Entry 5TRM (X-ray diffraction, 2.90 A resolution); this record covers chains A and C of the 24 polymer chains in the assembly.

Chain A (and C):
Molecule: Histone acetyltransferase KAT2A
Source organism: Homo sapiens
Notes: EC 2.3.1.48; fragment: catalytic domain; chain C of this document is another copy of the same molecule, construct and numbering; everything in this record applies to it too
UniProt: Q92830 (KAT2A_HUMAN); residue numbers follow UniProt; this construct covers 497-662
Amino-acid sequence (168 residues; numbered 495 to 662; the number before each row is that of its first residue):
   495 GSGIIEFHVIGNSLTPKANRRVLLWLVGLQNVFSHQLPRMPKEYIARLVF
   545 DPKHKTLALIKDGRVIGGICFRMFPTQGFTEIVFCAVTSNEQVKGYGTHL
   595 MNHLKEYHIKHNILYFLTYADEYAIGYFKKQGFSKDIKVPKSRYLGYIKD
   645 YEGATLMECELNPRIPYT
Disordered / not traced: 495-497, 509-511 (chain C: 495-497, 507-512)
Differences from the reference sequence: expression tag (495-496)
Curated features (UniProtKB/Swiss-Prot):
  - region: Leu639 to Ala648 (Loop 3)
  - active site: Glu575 (Proton donor/acceptor)
  - binding site (acetyl-CoA): Cys579 to Val581, Gln586 to Thr592, Tyr617
  - binding site (succinyl-CoA): Cys579 to Val581, Gln586 to Thr592, Tyr617
  - modified residue: Lys549 (N6-acetyllysine)
  - mutagenesis: Lys549 (K549Q: Mimics acetylation; reduced ability to acetylate and inhibit PPARGC1A. Strongly reduced ability to acetylate and inhibit PPARGC1A; when associated with A-307 and A-735), Met567 (M567A: Reduced ability to acetylate and inhibit PPARGC1A), Glu575 (E575A: Catalytically dead mutant; abolished acyltransferase activity; when associated with A-615), Tyr601 (Y601F: Reduced ability to acetylate and inhibit PPARGC1A), Asp615 (D615A: Catalytically dead mutant; abolished acyltransferase activity; when associated with A-575), Tyr621 to Phe622 (Abolised protein acetyltransferase activity), Tyr645 (Y645A: Reduced histone succinylation without affecting histone acetylation. Reduced gene expression)
What the authors report for this chain:
  - mutagenesis - Y645A: unchanged catalytic activity on acetyl-CoA
  - mutagenesis - Y645A: decreased catalytic activity on histone H3 succinylation
  - mutagenesis - Y645A: decreased growth

How chain A and chain C interact:
Residue-residue contacts (29; chain A residue first):
  Thr570(A) with Tyr641(C), hydrogen bond (backbone-side chain)
  Gln571(A) with Tyr641(C)
  Gly572(A) with Gly640(C)
  Ile603(A) with Arg541(C)
  Asn606(A) with Asp545(C); Lys547(C); Arg566(C)
  Leu608(A) with Lys643(C)
  Tyr609(A) with Gly640(C); Asp644(C), hydrogen bond
  Lys632(A) with Leu639(C); Asp644(C), salt bridge
  Pro634(A) with Ser636(C)
  Arg637(A) with Ser636(C), hydrogen bond (side chain-backbone); Leu639(C), hydrogen bond (side chain-backbone); Gly640(C); Tyr641(C)
  Glu654(A) with Lys643(C), salt bridge; Asp644(C)
  Leu655(A) with Lys643(C), hydrogen bond (backbone-side chain)
  Asn656(A) with Tyr645(C)
  Pro657(A) with Tyr538(C); Arg541(C); Lys643(C); Tyr645(C)
  Arg658(A) with Met534(C); Pro535(C); Tyr538(C); Tyr645(C)
Also at the interface, not in a pair above, chain A (20 interface residues in all): Pro569, Glu600, Lys604, Val633, Ser636
Also at the interface, not in a pair above, chain C (16 interface residues in all): His548, Gln571

Summary:
Chain A and chain C form an interface of 20 and 16 residues respectively, with 5 hydrogen bonds and 2 salt
bridges. Polar contacts include Lys632(A)-Asp644(C), Glu654(A)-Lys643(C) and Thr570(A)-Tyr641(C). The paper
reports that Y645A of chain A reduces catalytic activity on histone H3 succinylation; Y645A of chain A reduces
growth.
Both chains are Histone acetyltransferase KAT2A (Homo sapiens). Entry 5TRM (Crystal structure of human GCN5
histone acetyltransferase domain) was determined by X-ray diffraction (same publication as 5TRL).
